PDB entry 1ZIJ | X-ray diffraction, 2.00 A resolution | chains B and C of the 3 polymer chains in the assembly

== Chain B (and C) ==
Name: General control protein GCN4
Organism: Saccharomyces cerevisiae
Notes: engineered mutation(s): ASN 16 REPLACED WITH AMINOBUTYRIC ACID (ABA); chain C of this document is another copy of the same molecule, construct and numbering; everything in this record applies to it too
UniProt: P03069 (GCN4_YEAST); residues 1-33 here correspond to UniProt positions 249-281 (UniProt number = residue number + 248)
Sequence (34 residues; each row starts with the number of its first residue; numbering starts at 0):
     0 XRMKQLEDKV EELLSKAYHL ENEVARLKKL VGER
Sequence notes: modified residue (16)
Modified residues: ACE (acetyl group) at position 0; Ala16 (alpha-aminobutyric acid; ABA)
Swiss-Prot annotation at these positions:
  - region: Leu5 to Leu26 (Leucine-zipper)

== How chain B and chain C interact ==
Residue-residue contacts (17; chain B residue first):
  Gln4(B) - Glu6(C)  hydrogen bond
  Leu5(B) - Leu5(C)  hydrophobic
  Leu5(B) - Glu6(C)
  Lys8(B) - Val9(C)
  Lys8(B) - Leu13(C)
  Val9(B) - Val9(C)  hydrophobic
  Leu12(B) - Val9(C)  hydrophobic
  Leu12(B) - Leu12(C)  hydrophobic
  Leu12(B) - Leu13(C)  hydrophobic
  Lys15(B) - Glu20(C)
  Leu19(B) - Glu20(C)
  Glu22(B) - Lys27(C)  salt bridge
  Arg25(B) - Lys27(C)
  Leu26(B) - Lys27(C)
  Lys28(B) - Arg33(C)  hydrogen bond (backbone-side chain)
  Leu29(B) - Val30(C)
  Leu29(B) - Arg33(C)
Other interface residues (no listed pair), chain B (16 interface residues in all): Met2, Ala16, Val23, Val30
Other interface residues (no listed pair), chain C (15 interface residues in all): Met2, Ala16, Leu19, Val23, Leu26, Glu32

== Summary ==
16 residues of chain B face 15 of chain C across their interface; the contacts include 2 hydrogen bonds and 1
salt bridge. Polar pairs include Glu22(B)-Lys27(C), Gln4(B)-Glu6(C) and Lys28(B)-Arg33(C).
Both chains are General control protein GCN4 (Saccharomyces cerevisiae). Entry 1ZIJ (GCN4-leucine zipper core
mutant ASN16ABA in the trimeric state) was determined by X-ray diffraction, deposited together with 1ZII.
